PDB entry 6TA1 | electron microscopy, 3.10 A resolution | chains A and E of the 12 polymer chains in the assembly

[Chain A]
Molecule: Fatty acid synthase subunit alpha
From: Saccharomyces cerevisiae (strain ATCC 204508 / S288c)
Notes: EC 2.3.1.86, 1.1.1.100, 2.3.1.41
UniProtKB: P19097 (FAS2_YEAST); residue numbers follow UniProt; this construct covers 1-1887
Amino-acid sequence (1887 residues; row label = number of the first residue in the row):
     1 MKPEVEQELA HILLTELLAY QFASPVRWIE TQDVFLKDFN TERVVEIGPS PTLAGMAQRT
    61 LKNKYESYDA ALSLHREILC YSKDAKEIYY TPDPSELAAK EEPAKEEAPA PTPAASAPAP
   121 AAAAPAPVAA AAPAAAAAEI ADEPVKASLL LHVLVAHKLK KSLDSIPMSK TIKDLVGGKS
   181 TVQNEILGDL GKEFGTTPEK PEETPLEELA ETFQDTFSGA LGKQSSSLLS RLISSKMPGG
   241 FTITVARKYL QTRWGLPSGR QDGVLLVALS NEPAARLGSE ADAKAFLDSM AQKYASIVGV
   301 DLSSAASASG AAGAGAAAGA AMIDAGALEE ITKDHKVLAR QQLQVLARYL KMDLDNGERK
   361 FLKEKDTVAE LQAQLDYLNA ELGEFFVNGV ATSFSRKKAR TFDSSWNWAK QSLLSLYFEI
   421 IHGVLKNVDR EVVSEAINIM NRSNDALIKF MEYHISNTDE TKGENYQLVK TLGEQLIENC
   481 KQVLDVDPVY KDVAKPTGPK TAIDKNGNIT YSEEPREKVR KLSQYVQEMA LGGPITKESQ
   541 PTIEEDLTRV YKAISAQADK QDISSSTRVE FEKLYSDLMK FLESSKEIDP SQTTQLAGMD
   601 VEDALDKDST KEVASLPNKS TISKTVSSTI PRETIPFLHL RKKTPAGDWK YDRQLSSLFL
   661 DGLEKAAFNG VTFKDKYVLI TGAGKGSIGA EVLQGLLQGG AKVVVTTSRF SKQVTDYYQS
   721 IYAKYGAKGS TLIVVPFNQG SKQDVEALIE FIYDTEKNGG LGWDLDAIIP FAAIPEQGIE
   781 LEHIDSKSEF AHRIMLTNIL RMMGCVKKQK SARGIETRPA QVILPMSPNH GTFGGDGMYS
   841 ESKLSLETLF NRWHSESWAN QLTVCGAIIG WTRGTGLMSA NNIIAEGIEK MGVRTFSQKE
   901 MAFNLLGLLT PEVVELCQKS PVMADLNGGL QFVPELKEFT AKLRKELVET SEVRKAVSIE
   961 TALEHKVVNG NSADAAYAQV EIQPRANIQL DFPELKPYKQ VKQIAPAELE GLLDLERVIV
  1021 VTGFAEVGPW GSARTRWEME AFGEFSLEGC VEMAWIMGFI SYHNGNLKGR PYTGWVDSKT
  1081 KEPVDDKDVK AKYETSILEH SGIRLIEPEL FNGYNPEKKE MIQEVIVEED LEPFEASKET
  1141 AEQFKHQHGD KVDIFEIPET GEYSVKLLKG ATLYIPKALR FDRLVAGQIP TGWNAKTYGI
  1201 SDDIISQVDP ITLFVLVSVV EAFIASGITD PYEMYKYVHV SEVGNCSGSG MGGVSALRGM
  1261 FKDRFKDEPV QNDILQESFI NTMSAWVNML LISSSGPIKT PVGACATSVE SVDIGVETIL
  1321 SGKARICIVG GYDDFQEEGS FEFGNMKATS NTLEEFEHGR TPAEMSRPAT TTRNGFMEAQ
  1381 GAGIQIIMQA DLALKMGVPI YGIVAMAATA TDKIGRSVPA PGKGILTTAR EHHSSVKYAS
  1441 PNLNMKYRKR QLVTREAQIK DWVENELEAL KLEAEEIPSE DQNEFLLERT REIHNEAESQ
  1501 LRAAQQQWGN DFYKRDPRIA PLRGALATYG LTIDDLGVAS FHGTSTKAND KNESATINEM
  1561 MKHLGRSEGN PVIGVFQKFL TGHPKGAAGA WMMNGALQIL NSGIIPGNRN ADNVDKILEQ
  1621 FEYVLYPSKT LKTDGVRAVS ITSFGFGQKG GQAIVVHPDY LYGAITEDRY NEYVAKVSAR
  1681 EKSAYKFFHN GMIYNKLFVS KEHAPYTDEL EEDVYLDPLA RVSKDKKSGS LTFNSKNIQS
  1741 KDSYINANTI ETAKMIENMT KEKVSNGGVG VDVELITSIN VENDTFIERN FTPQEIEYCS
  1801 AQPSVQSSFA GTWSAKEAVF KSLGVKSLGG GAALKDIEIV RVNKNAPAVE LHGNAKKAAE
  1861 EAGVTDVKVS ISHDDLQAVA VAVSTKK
Not modelled in the structure: 95-139, 303-327, 540-602, 1745-1746, 1767, 1887
Modified positions: Ser1440 (phosphoserine; SEP)
Ligand contacts: NADPH (NDP; NADPH dihydro-nicotinamide-adenine-dinucleotide phosphate): Gly682, Ala683, Gly684, Ser687, Ile688, Thr706, Thr707, Ser708, Arg709, Asn738, Gln739, Gly740, Phe771, Ala772, Ala773, Ile774, Phe790, Ile794, Pro825, Met826, Ser827, Tyr839, Lys843, Ile869, Gly870, Thr872, Thr875, Gly876, Leu877, Met878
Curated features (UniProtKB/Swiss-Prot):
  - active site (For beta-ketoacyl synthase activity): Cys1305, His1542, His1583
  - binding site (acetyl-CoA): Asp1772 to Glu1774, Tyr1798, Ser1808, Glu1817 to Ser1827, Arg1841 to Lys1844, Ile1871 to His1873
  - binding site (Mg(2+)): Asp1772, Val1773, Glu1774, Ser1872, His1873
  - modified residue: Ser50 (Phosphoserine), Ser180 (O-(pantetheine 4'-phosphoryl)serine), Ser523 (Phosphoserine), Ser958 (Phosphoserine), Ser1440 (Phosphoserine)
  - cross-link: Lys37 (Glycyl lysine isopeptide (Lys-Gly) (interchain with G-Cter in ubiquitin))
  - mutagenesis: Gly1250 (G1250S: Cerulenin-resistance), Val1769 (V1769D: Does not affect oligomerization; when associated with S-1771 and L-1773 or S-1771; L-1773; S-1879 and E-1881), Gly1770 (G1770D: Loss of transferase activity), Val1771 (V1771S: Does not affect oligomerization but lacks transferase activity; when associated with D-1769 and L-1773 or D-1769; L-1773; S-1879 and E-1881), Asp1772 (D1772S: Loss of transferase activity; when associated with S-1774), Val1773 (V1773L: Does not affect oligomerization but lacks transferase activity; when associated with D-1769 and S-1771 or D-1769; S-1771; S-1879 and E-1881), Glu1774 (E1774S: Loss of transferase activity; when associated with S-1772), Arg1841 (R1841A: Loss off transferase activity), Val1879 (V1879S: Does not affect oligomerization but lacks transferase activity; when associated with D-1769; S-1771; L-1773 and E-1881), Val1881 (V1881E: Does not affect oligomerization but lacks transferase activity; when associated with D-1769; S-1771; L-1773 and S-1879)
Reported in the primary citation:
  - post-translational modification sites: Ser1440
  - contacts within the chain: Ser1440-Asp1516, Ser1440-Arg1518
  - catalytic residues: Tyr839
  - binding site for NADPH: Tyr839
  - mutagenesis - Y839F: abolished catalytic activity (citing earlier work)

[Chain E]
Molecule: Fatty acid synthase subunit beta
From: Saccharomyces cerevisiae (strain ATCC 204508 / S288c)
Notes: EC 2.3.1.86, 4.2.1.59, 1.3.1.9, 2.3.1.38, 2.3.1.39, 3.1.2.14
UniProtKB: P07149 (FAS1_YEAST); numbering as in UniProt (aligned over 1-2051)
Amino-acid sequence (2051 residues; each row starts with the number of its first residue):
     1 MDAYSTRPLT LSHGSLEHVL LVPTASFFIA SQLQEQFNKI LPEPTEGFAA DDEPTTPAEL
    61 VGKFLGYVSS LVEPSKVGQF DQVLNLCLTE FENCYLEGND IHALAAKLLQ ENDTTLVKTK
   121 ELIKNYITAR IMAKRPFDKK SNSALFRAVG EGNAQLVAIF GGQGNTDDYF EELRDLYQTY
   181 HVLVGDLIKF SAETLSELIR TTLDAEKVFT QGLNILEWLE NPSNTPDKDY LLSIPISCPL
   241 IGVIQLAHYV VTAKLLGFTP GELRSYLKGA TGHSQGLVTA VAIAETDSWE SFFVSVRKAI
   301 TVLFFIGVRC YEAYPNTSLP PSILEDSLEN NEGVPSPMLS ISNLTQEQVQ DYVNKTNSHL
   361 PAGKQVEISL VNGAKNLVVS GPPQSLYGLN LTLRKAKAPS GLDQSRIPFS ERKLKFSNRF
   421 LPVASPFHSH LLVPASDLIN KDLVKNNVSF NAKDIQIPVY DTFDGSDLRV LSGSISERIV
   481 DCIIRLPVKW ETTTQFKATH ILDFGPGGAS GLGVLTHRNK DGTGVRVIVA GTLDINPDDD
   541 YGFKQEIFDV TSNGLKKNPN WLEEYHPKLI KNKSGKIFVE TKFSKLIGRP PLLVPGMTPC
   601 TVSPDFVAAT TNAGYTIELA GGGYFSAAGM TAAIDSVVSQ IEKGSTFGIN LIYVNPFMLQ
   661 WGIPLIKELR SKGYPIQFLT IGAGVPSLEV ASEYIETLGL KYLGLKPGSI DAISQVINIA
   721 KAHPNFPIAL QWTGGRGGGH HSFEDAHTPM LQMYSKIRRH PNIMLIFGSG FGSADDTYPY
   781 LTGEWSTKFD YPPMPFDGFL FGSRVMIAKE VKTSPDAKKC IAACTGVPDD KWEQTYKKPT
   841 GGIVTVRSEM GEPIHKIATR GVMLWKEFDE TIFNLPKNKL VPTLEAKRDY IISRLNADFQ
   901 KPWFATVNGQ ARDLATMTYE EVAKRLVELM FIRSTNSWFD VTWRTFTGDF LRRVEERFTK
   961 SKTLSLIQSY SLLDKPDEAI EKVFNAYPAA REQFLNAQDI DHFLSMCQNP MQKPVPFVPV
  1021 LDRRFEIFFK KDSLWQSEHL EAVVDQDVQR TCILHGPVAA QFTKVIDEPI KSIMDGIHDG
  1081 HIKKLLHQYY GDDESKIPAV EYFGGESPVD VQSQVDSSSV SEDSAVFKAT SSTDEESWFK
  1141 ALAGSEINWR HASFLCSFIT QDKMFVSNPI RKVFKPSQGM VVEISNGNTS SKTVVTLSEP
  1201 VQGELKPTVI LKLLKENIIQ MEMIENRTMD GKPVSLPLLY NFNPDNGFAP ISEVMEDRNQ
  1261 RIKEMYWKLW IDEPFNLDFD PRDVIKGKDF EITAKEVYDF THAVGNNCED FVSRPDRTML
  1321 APMDFAIVVG WRAIIKAIFP NTVDGDLLKL VHLSNGYKMI PGAKPLQVGD VVSTTAVIES
  1381 VVNQPTGKIV DVVGTLSRNG KPVMEVTSSF FYRGNYTDFE NTFQKTVEPV YQMHIKTSKD
  1441 IAVLRSKEWF QLDDEDFDLL NKTLTFETET EVTFKNANIF SSVKCFGPIK VELPTKETVE
  1501 IGIVDYEAGA SHGNPVVDFL KRNGSTLEQK VNLENPIPIA VLDSYTPSTN EPYARVSGDL
  1561 NPIHVSRHFA SYANLPGTIT HGMFSSASVR ALIENWAADS VSSRVRGYTC QFVDMVLPNT
  1621 ALKTSIQHVG MINGRKLIKF ETRNEDDVVV LTGEAEIEQP VTTFVFTGQG SQEQGMGMDL
  1681 YKTSKAAQDV WNRADNHFKD TYGFSILDIV INNPVNLTIH FGGEKGKRIR ENYSAMIFET
  1741 IVDGKLKTEK IFKEINEHST SYTFRSEKGL LSATQFTQPA LTLMEKAAFE DLKSKGLIPA
  1801 DATFAGHSLG EYAALASLAD VMSIESLVEV VFYRGMTMQV AVPRDELGRS NYGMIAINPG
  1861 RVAASFSQEA LQYVVERVGK RTGWLVEIVN YNVENQQYVA AGDLRALDTV TNVLNFIKLQ
  1921 KIDIIELQKS LSLEEVEGHL FEIIDEASKK SAVKPRPLKL ERGFACIPLV GISVPFHSTY
  1981 LMNGVKPFKS FLKKNIIKEN VKVARLAGKY IPNLTAKPFQ VTKEYFQDVY DLTGSEPIKE
  2041 IIDNWEKYEQ S
Not modelled in the structure: 1-4, 1110-1122, 2049-2051
Ligand contacts: FMN (flavin mononucleotide): Pro595, Gly596, Met597, Thr598, Pro599, Cys600, Asn650, Ile652, Gly682, Ala683, Lys706, Thr733, Arg736, Gly737, Gly738, Gly739, Ser769, Gly770, Phe771, Leu800, Gly802, Ser803, Met806, Leu1054, His1055, Gly1056, Ala1059
Curated features (UniProtKB/Swiss-Prot):
  - active site: Ser274 (For acetyltransferase activity), Ser1808 (For malonyltransferase activity)
  - modified residue: Met1 (N-acetylmethionine), Thr733 (Phosphothreonine), Ser1121 (Phosphoserine)
  - cross-link: Lys1364 (Glycyl lysine isopeptide (Lys-Gly) (interchain with G-Cter in ubiquitin))

[Chain A / chain E interface]
Contacting residue pairs (12):
  Glu66(A) with Lys395(E), salt bridge
  Ser67(A) with His359(E)
  Tyr68(A) with His359(E)
  Ala70(A) with Gly388(E); Leu391(E); Thr392(E)
  Ala71(A) with Thr356(E); His359(E); Leu360(E)
  Leu72(A) with His359(E); Leu360(E), hydrophobic
  Ser73(A) with Gln384(E), hydrogen bond
Other interface residues (no listed pair), chain E (10 interface residues in all): Lys355, Tyr387

[Summary]
7 residues of chain A and 10 residues of chain E are in contact, with 1 hydrogen bond and 1 salt bridge. Polar
pairs include Glu66(A)-Lys395(E) and Ser73(A)-Gln384(E). Chain A binds NADPH. Bound to chain E: flavin
mononucleotide. The paper reports the catalytic residue Tyr839(A); Y839F of chain A abolishes catalytic
activity.
Here chain A is Fatty acid synthase subunit alpha and chain E is Fatty acid synthase subunit beta, both from
Saccharomyces cerevisiae (strain ATCC 204508 / S288c). Entry 6TA1 (Fatty acid synthase of S. cerevisiae) was
determined by electron microscopy.
